Entry 5DCV (X-ray diffraction, 3.40 A resolution); this record covers chains A and B.

Chain A:
Name: 50S ribosomal protein L7Ae
Source organism: Pyrococcus horikoshii (strain ATCC 700860 / DSM 12428 / JCM 9974 / NBRC 100139 / OT-3)
UniProtKB: P62009 (RL7A_PYRHO); residues 2-124 here correspond to UniProt positions 1-123 (UniProt number = residue number - 1)
Chain sequence (132 residues; numbered 1 to 132; the number before each row is that of its first residue):
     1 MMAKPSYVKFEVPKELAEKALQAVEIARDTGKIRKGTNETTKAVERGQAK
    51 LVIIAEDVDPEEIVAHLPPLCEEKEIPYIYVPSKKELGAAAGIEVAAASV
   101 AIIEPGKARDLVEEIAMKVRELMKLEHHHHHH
Not modelled in the structure: 1-6, 125-132
Differences from the reference sequence: initiating methionine (1); expression tag (125-132)

Chain B:
Molecule: 51-nt RNA strand
Sequence (51 nucleotides; each row starts with the number of its first residue):
     1 XGUAUGGUGGAUGAAAGCGGUGAAGGGAAACCGAGUUAACCCGCCUAAGC
    51 C
Not modelled in the structure: 12-15
Modified positions: GTP (guanosine-5'-triphosphate) at position 1

How chain A and chain B interact:
Residue-residue contacts (26):
  Lys35(A) - G20(B)  base contact
  Lys35(A) - G22(B)  hydrogen bond to the base
  Lys35(A) - A34(B)  salt bridge to the phosphate
  Gly36(A) - G20(B)  phosphate contact
  Gly36(A) - U21(B)  phosphate contact
  Gly36(A) - G22(B)  base contact
  Thr37(A) - U21(B)  hydrogen bond to the phosphate
  Thr37(A) - G22(B)  base contact
  Asn38(A) - G22(B)  hydrogen bond to the base
  Asn38(A) - G33(B)  hydrogen bond to the base
  Glu39(A) - G22(B)  hydrogen bond to the base
  Glu39(A) - G33(B)  hydrogen bond to the sugar
  Arg46(A) - C32(B)  salt bridge to the phosphate
  Asp59(A) - U21(B)  base contact
  Ile63(A) - U21(B)  sugar contact
  Lys84(A) - U21(B)  base contact
  Ile93(A) - G20(B)  sugar contact
  Glu94(A) - G19(B)  hydrogen bond to the base
  Glu94(A) - G35(B)  base contact
  Val95(A) - G19(B)  base contact
  Val95(A) - G20(B)  phosphate contact
  Ala96(A) - G20(B)  sugar contact
  Ala96(A) - U21(B)  phosphate contact
  Ala97(A) - G20(B)  sugar contact
  Ala97(A) - U21(B)  phosphate contact
  Ala98(A) - U21(B)  hydrogen bond to the phosphate
Also at the interface, not in a pair above, chain A (20 interface residues in all): Thr40, Lys42, Val58, Pro60, Ser99
Also at the interface, not in a pair above, chain B (9 interface residues in all): C31

Overview:
The interface between chain A and chain B involves 20 residues on one side and 9 on the other, with 8 hydrogen
bonds and 2 salt bridges. Polar contacts include Lys35(A)-G22(B), Asn38(A)-G22(B) and Asn38(A)-G33(B).
Chain A is 50S ribosomal protein L7Ae (Pyrococcus horikoshii (strain ATCC 700860 / DSM 12428 / JCM 9974 / NBRC
100139 / OT-3)) and chain B is a 51-nt RNA strand; the structure, Crystal structure of PhoRpp38-SL12M complex,
was determined by X-ray diffraction.
